5L5B - chains O and U of the 28 polymer chains in the assembly; structure by X-ray diffraction, 2.80 A resolution.

[Chain O]
Protein: Proteasome subunit alpha type-2
Source organism: Saccharomyces cerevisiae (strain ATCC 204508 / S288c)
Notes: EC 3.4.25.1
UniProtKB: P23639 (PSA2_YEAST); residue numbers follow UniProt; this construct covers 1-250
Chain sequence (250 residues; row label = number of the first residue in the row):
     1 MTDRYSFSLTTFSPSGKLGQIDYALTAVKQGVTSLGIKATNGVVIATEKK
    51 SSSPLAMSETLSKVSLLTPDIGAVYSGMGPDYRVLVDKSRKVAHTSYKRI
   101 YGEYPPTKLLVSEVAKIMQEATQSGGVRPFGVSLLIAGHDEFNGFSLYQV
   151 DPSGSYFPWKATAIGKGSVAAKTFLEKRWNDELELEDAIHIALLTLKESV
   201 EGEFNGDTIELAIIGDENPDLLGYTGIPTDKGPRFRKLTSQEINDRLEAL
Curated features (UniProtKB/Swiss-Prot):
  - cross-link: Lys108 (Glycyl lysine isopeptide (Lys-Gly) (interchain with G-Cter in ubiquitin))

[Chain U]
Protein: Proteasome subunit alpha type-1
Source organism: Saccharomyces cerevisiae (strain ATCC 204508 / S288c)
Notes: EC 3.4.25.1
UniProtKB: P21243 (PSA1_YEAST); residues -8 to 243 here correspond to UniProt positions 1-252 (UniProt number = residue number + 9)
Chain sequence (252 residues; numbered -8 to 243; the number before each row is that of its first residue; numbers below 1 keep their minus sign (Met-8 is residue -8)):
    -8 MSGAAAASAAGYDRHITIFSPEGRLYQVEYAFKATNQTNINSLAVRGKDC
    42 TVVISQKKVPDKLLDPTTVSYIFCISRTIGMVVNGPIPDARNAALRAKAE
    92 AAEFRYKYGYDMPCDVLAKRMANLSQIYTQRAYMRPLGVILTFVSVDEEL
   142 GPSIYKTDPAGYYVGYKATATGPKQQEITTNLENHFKKSKIDHINEESWE
   192 KVVEFAITHMIDALGTEFSKNDLEVGVATKDKFFTLSAENIEERLVAIAE
   242 QD
Not modelled in the structure: -8 to 1, 243

[How chain O and chain U interact]
Pairs across the interface - 62 pairs, chain O then chain U:
  Asp3(O) with Tyr124(U)
  Tyr5(O) with Ile7(U); Ala123(U), hydrophobic; Tyr124(U), hydrophobic
  Leu9(O) with Ile9(U), hydrophobic; Ala123(U), hydrophobic
  Gln20(O) with Ile9(U); Phe10(U), hydrogen bond (side chain-backbone)
  Tyr23(O) with Phe10(U), hydrophobic; Ser11(U); Pro12(U), hydrophobic; Gly14(U)
  Ala24(O) with Phe10(U), hydrophobic
  Thr26(O) with Glu13(U)
  Ala27(O) with Gly14(U)
  Ser52(O) with Tyr153(U)
  Pro54(O) with Lys158(U), hydrogen bond (backbone-side chain); Glu174(U)
  Leu55(O) with Tyr157(U); Lys158(U), hydrogen bond (backbone-backbone); Ala159(U); Thr170(U); Glu174(U); Phe177(U), hydrophobic
  Ala56(O) with Gly156(U); Tyr157(U), hydrophobic
  Met57(O) with Arg37(U); Val155(U); Gly156(U), hydrogen bond (backbone-backbone); Tyr157(U); Lys158(U)
  Thr60(O) with Tyr146(U); Val155(U); Gly156(U), hydrogen bond (side chain-backbone)
  Leu61(O) with Tyr153(U), hydrophobic
  Met78(O) with Phe10(U), hydrophobic; Leu16(U), hydrophobic
  Pro80(O) with Gln117(U); Ala151(U); Gly152(U); Tyr153(U)
  Asp81(O) with Gln117(U)
  Arg83(O) with Ala113(U), hydrogen bond (side chain-backbone); Asn114(U); Gly152(U), hydrogen bond (side chain-backbone); Tyr154(U)
  Val84(O) with Asn114(U); Gln117(U)
  Asp87(O) with Lys110(U), salt bridge; Asn114(U)
  Gly126(O) with Arg122(U); Ala123(U), hydrogen bond (backbone-backbone)
  Val127(O) with Gln121(U); Arg122(U)
  Arg128(O) with Thr8(U); Phe10(U); Leu16(U); Thr120(U), hydrogen bond (side chain-backbone); Gln121(U), hydrogen bond (backbone-backbone)
  Pro129(O) with Phe10(U)
  Phe130(O) with Gln121(U)
  Gly131(O) with Phe10(U)
Interface residues without a listed pair, chain O (31 interface residues in all): Met1, Thr2, Ser53, Ala121
Interface residues without a listed pair, chain U (33 interface residues in all): Leu173

[In short]
31 residues of chain O face 33 of chain U across their interface; the contacts include 10 hydrogen bonds and 1
salt bridge. Polar contacts include Asp87(O)-Lys110(U), Gln20(O)-Phe10(U) and Pro54(O)-Lys158(U).
Here chain O is Proteasome subunit alpha type-2 and chain U is Proteasome subunit alpha type-1, both from
Saccharomyces cerevisiae (strain ATCC 204508 / S288c). Entry 5L5B (Yeast 20S proteasome with human beta5i
(1-138) and human beta6 (97-111; 118-133)) was determined by X-ray diffraction, deposited together with 5L52,
5L54, 5L55, 5L5A, 5L5D, 5L5E and 30 further entries.
